6VOM - chains D and g of the 9 polymer chains in the assembly; structure by electron microscopy, 3.60 A resolution.

== Chain D ==
Molecule: ATP synthase subunit beta, chloroplastic
From: Spinacia oleracea
Notes: EC 7.1.2.2
UniProtKB: P00825 (ATPB_SPIOL); residues 1-498 here = UniProt positions 1-498
Amino-acid sequence (498 residues; row label = number of the first residue in the row):
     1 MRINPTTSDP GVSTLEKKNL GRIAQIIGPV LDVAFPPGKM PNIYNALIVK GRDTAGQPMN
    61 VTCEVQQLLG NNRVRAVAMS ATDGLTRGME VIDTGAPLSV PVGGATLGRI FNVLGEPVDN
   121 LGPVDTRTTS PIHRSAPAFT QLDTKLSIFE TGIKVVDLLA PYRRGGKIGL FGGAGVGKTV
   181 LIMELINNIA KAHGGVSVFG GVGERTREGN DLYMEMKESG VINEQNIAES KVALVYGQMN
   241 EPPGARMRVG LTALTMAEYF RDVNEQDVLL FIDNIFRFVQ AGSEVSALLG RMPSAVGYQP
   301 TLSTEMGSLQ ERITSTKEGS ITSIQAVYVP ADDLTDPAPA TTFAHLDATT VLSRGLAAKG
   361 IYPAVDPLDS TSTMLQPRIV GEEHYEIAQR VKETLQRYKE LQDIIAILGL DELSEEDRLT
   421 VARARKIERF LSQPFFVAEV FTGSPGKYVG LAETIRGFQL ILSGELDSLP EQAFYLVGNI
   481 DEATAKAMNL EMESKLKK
Disordered / not traced: 1-17, 497-498
Small-molecule neighbours: ADP (adenosine-5'-diphosphate): Ala-174, Gly-175, Val-176, Gly-177, Lys-178, Thr-179, Val-180, Tyr-362, Phe-435, Ala-438, Phe-441, Thr-442

== Chain g ==
Molecule: ATP synthase gamma chain, chloroplastic
From: Spinacia oleracea
UniProtKB: P05435 (ATPG_SPIOL); residues 1-364 here = UniProt positions 1-364
Amino-acid sequence (364 residues; each row starts with the number of its first residue):
     1 MACSLSFSSS VSTFHLPTTT QSTQAPPNNA TTLPTTNPIQ CANLRELRDR IGSVKNTQKI
    61 TEAMKLVAAA KVRRAQEAVV NGRPFSETLV EVLYNMNEQL QTEDVDVPLT KIRTVKKVAL
   121 MVVTGDRGLC GGFNNMLLKK AESRIAELKK LGVDYTIISI GKKGNTYFIR RPEIPVDRYF
   181 DGTNLPTAKE AQAIADDVFS LFVSEEVDKV EMLYTKFVSL VKSDPVIHTL LPLSPKGEIC
   241 DINGKCVDAA EDELFRLTTK EGKLTVERDM IKTETPAFSP ILEFEQDPAQ ILDALLPLYL
   301 NSQILRALQE SLASELAARM TAMSNATDNA NELKKTLSIN YNRARQAKIT GEILEIVAGA
   361 NACV
Disordered / not traced: 1-42, 364

== Chain D / chain g interface ==
Pairs across the interface - 33 pairs, chain D then chain g:
  Ala-295(D) with Thr-350(g)
  Val-296(D) with Gln-346(g); Ile-349(g); Thr-350(g), hydrogen bond (backbone-side chain); Ile-353(g)
  Gly-297(D) with Ile-353(g)
  Ala-331(D) with Asn-342(g); Arg-345(g)
  Asp-333(D) with Asn-342(g), hydrogen bond; Arg-345(g), salt bridge; Gln-346(g), hydrogen bond
  Thr-335(D) with Gln-346(g), hydrogen bond (backbone-side chain)
  Asp-336(D) with Gln-346(g)
  Arg-397(D) with Glu-261(g), salt bridge; Gly-262(g)
  Asp-403(D) with Leu-66(g)
  Ile-404(D) with Lys-263(g); Leu-264(g), hydrophobic
  Ile-407(D) with Arg-73(g)
  Leu-408(D) with Leu-257(g), hydrophobic; Thr-258(g)
  Glu-412(D) with Gln-76(g); Leu-257(g); Thr-258(g), hydrogen bond (backbone-side chain)
  Leu-413(D) with Thr-258(g); Thr-259(g)
  Ser-414(D) with Thr-258(g); Thr-259(g), hydrogen bond (side chain-backbone)
  Glu-416(D) with Glu-261(g)
  Asp-417(D) with Thr-259(g), hydrogen bond; Lys-260(g); Glu-261(g)
  Thr-420(D) with Glu-261(g)
Also at the interface, not in a pair above, chain D (22 interface residues in all): Pro-293, Ser-294, Pro-337, Glu-400
Also at the interface, not in a pair above, chain g (23 interface residues in all): Lys-65, Ala-69, Ala-70, Glu-77, Leu-354, Val-357

== Overview ==
The interface between chain D and chain g involves 22 residues on one side and 23 on the other; the contacts
include 7 hydrogen bonds and 2 salt bridges. Polar pairs include Asp-333(D)/Arg-345(g), Arg-397(D)/Glu-261(g)
and Val-296(D)/Thr-350(g). Chain D binds ADP.
Chain D is ATP synthase subunit beta, chloroplastic and chain g is ATP synthase gamma chain, chloroplastic,
both from Spinacia oleracea; the structure, Chloroplast ATP synthase (R2, CF1), was determined by electron
microscopy, deposited together with 6VM1, 6VM4, 6VMB, 6VMD, 6VMG, 6VOF and 8 further entries.
